7Q8R - chain A; structure by X-ray diffraction, 2.28 A resolution.

Chain A:
Molecule: Kelch-like ECH-associated protein 1
Organism: Homo sapiens
Reference sequence: Q14145 (KEAP1_HUMAN); residues 321-609 here = UniProt positions 321-609
Chain sequence (295 residues; numbered 315 to 609; the number before each row is that of its first residue):
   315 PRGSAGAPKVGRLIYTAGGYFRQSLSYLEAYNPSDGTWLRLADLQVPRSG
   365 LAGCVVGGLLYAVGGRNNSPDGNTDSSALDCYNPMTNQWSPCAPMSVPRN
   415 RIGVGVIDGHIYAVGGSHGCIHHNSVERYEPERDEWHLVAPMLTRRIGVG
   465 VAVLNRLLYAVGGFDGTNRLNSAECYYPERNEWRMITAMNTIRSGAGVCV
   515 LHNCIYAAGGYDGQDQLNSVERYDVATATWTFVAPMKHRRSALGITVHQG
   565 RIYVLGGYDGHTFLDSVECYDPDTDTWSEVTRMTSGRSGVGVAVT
Not modelled in the structure: 315-324
Differences from the reference sequence: expression tag (315-320); conflict Ala540 (Glu in Q14145), Ala542 (Glu in Q14145)
Ligand contacts: 9IB (3-[(5S,8R)-5-(dimethylcarbamoyl)-8-[[(2S)-1-ethanoylpyrrolidin-2-yl]carbonylamino]-7,11-bis(oxidanylidene)-10-oxa-3-thia-6-azabicyclo[10.4.0]hexadeca-1(16),12,14-trien-16-yl]benzoic acid): Tyr334, Ser363, Gly364, Asn382, Arg415, Ile461, Gly462, Phe478, Arg483, Ser508, Gly509, Tyr525, Ser555, Ala556, Tyr572, Phe577, Ser602, Gly603
UniProt features mapped onto this chain:
  - site: Cys434 (Sensor for electrophilic agents)
  - modified residue: Cys434 (S-cGMP-cysteine)

Summary:
Bound to chain A: compound 9IB.
Chain A is Kelch-like ECH-associated protein 1 (Homo sapiens); the structure, Keap1 compound complex, was
determined by X-ray diffraction, deposited together with 7Q5H, 7Q6Q, 7Q6S and 7Q96.
